Entry 7FFF (electron microscopy, 3.00 A resolution); this record covers chains B and C of the 20 polymer chains in the assembly.

[Chain B (and C)]
Protein: Spike glycoprotein E1
From: Venezuelan equine encephalitis virus (strain TC-83)
Notes: chain C of this document is another copy of the same molecule, construct and numbering; everything in this record applies to it too
UniProtKB: P05674 (POLS_EEVV8); residues 1-442 here correspond to UniProt positions 813-1254 (UniProt number = residue number + 812)
Chain sequence (442 residues; each row starts with the number of its first residue):
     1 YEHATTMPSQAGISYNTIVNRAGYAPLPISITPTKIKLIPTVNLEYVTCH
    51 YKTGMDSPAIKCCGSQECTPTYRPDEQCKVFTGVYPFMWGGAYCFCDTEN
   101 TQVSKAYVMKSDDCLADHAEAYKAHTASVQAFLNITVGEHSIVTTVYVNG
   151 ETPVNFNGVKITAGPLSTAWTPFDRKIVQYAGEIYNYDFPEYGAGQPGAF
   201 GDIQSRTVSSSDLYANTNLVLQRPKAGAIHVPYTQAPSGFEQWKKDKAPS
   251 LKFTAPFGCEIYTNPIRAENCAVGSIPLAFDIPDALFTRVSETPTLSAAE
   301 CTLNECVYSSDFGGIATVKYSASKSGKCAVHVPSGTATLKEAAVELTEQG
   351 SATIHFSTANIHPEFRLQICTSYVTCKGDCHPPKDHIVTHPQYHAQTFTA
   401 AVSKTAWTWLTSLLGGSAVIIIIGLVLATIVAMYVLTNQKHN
Cystine bridges: Cys49-Cys114, Cys62-Cys94, Cys63-Cys96, Cys259-Cys271, Cys301-Cys376, Cys306-Cys380, Cys328-Cys370
Swiss-Prot annotation at these positions:
  - region: Val84 to Thr101 (E1 fusion peptide loop)
  - glycosylation: Asn134 (N-linked (GlcNAc...) asparagine)

[How chain B and chain C interact]
Residue-residue contacts (13):
  Glu305(B) with Arg289(C), salt bridge; Val290(C), hydrogen bond (side chain-backbone); Ser291(C), hydrogen bond
  Val307(B) with Gly23(C)
  Gly313(B) with Arg289(C)
  Ile315(B) with Ser291(C)
  His381(B) with Ala22(C), hydrogen bond (side chain-backbone); Gly23(C)
  Pro383(B) with Tyr24(C)
  Lys384(B) with Arg21(C); Tyr24(C), hydrogen bond (backbone-side chain); Asp284(C), hydrogen bond (side chain-backbone)
  Asp385(B) with Asp284(C)
Also at the interface, not in a pair above, chain C (10 interface residues in all): Phe287, Glu292

[Summary]
8 residues of chain B and 10 residues of chain C are in contact, with 5 hydrogen bonds and 1 salt bridge.
Polar contacts include Glu305(B)-Arg289(C), Glu305(B)-Val290(C) and Glu305(B)-Ser291(C).
Both chains are Spike glycoprotein E1 (Venezuelan equine encephalitis virus (strain TC-83)). Entry 7FFF
(Structure of Venezuelan equine encephalitis virus with the receptor LDLRAD3) was determined by electron
microscopy (same publication as 7FFE, 7FFL, 7FFN, 7FFO and 7FFQ).
